PDB entry 7KZP | electron microscopy, 3.10 A resolution | chains S and W of the 14 polymer chains in the assembly

== Chain S ==
Protein: Fanconi anemia group A protein
Source organism: Homo sapiens
UniProt: O15360 (FANCA_HUMAN); residues 1-1455 here = UniProt positions 1-1455
Sequence (1477 residues; numbered 1 to 1477; the number before each row is that of its first residue):
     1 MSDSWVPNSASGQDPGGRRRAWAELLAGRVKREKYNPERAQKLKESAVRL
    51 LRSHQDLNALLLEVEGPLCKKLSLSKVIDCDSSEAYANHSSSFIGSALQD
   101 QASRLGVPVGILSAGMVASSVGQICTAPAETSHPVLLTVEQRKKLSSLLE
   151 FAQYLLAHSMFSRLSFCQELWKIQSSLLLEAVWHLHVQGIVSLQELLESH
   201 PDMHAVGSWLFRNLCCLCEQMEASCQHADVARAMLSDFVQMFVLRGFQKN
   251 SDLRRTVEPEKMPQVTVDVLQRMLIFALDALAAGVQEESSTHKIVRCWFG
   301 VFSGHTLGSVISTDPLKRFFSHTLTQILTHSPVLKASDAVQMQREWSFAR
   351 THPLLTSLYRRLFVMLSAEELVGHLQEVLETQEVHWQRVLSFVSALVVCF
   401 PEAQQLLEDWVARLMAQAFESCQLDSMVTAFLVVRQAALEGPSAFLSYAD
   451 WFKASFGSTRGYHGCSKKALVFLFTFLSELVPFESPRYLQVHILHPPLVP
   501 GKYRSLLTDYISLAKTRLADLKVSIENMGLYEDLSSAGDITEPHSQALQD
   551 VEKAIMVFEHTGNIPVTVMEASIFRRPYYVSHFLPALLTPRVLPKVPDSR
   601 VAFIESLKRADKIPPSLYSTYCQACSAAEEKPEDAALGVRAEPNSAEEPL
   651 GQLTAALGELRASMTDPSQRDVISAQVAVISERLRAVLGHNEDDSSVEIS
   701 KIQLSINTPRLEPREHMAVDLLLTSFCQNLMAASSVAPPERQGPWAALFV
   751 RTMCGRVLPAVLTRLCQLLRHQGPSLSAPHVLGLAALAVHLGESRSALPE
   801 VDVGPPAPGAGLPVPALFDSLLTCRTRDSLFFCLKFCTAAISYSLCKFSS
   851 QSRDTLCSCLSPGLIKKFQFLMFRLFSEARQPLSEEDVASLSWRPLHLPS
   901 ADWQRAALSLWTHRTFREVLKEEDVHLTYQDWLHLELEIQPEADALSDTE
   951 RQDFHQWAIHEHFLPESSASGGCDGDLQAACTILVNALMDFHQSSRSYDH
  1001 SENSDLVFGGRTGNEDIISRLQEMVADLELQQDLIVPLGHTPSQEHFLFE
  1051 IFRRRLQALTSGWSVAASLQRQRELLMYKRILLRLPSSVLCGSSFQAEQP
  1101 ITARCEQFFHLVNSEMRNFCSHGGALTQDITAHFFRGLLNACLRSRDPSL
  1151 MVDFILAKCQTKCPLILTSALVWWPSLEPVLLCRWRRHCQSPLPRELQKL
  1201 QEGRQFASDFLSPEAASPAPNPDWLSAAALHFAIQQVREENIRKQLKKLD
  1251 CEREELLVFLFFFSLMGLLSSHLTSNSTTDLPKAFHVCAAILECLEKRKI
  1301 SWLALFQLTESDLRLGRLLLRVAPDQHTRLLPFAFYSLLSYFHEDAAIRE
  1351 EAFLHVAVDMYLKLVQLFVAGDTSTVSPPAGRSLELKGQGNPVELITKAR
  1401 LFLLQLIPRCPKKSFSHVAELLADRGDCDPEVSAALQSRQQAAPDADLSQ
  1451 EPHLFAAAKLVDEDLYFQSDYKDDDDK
Not modelled in the structure: 1-18, 64-90, 126-138, 247-264, 440-445, 498-502, 525-541, 628-647, 691-708, 806-812, 883-896, 1034-1042, 1370-1390, 1444-1477
Sequence notes: expression tag (1456-1477)
UniProt features mapped onto this chain:
  - motif: R18 to K34 (Nuclear localization signal)
  - modified residue: S1449 (Phosphoserine)
  - natural variant: N8 (N8K: In FANCA), A181 (A181V: In FANCA), L210 (L210R: In FANCA), L244 (L244F: In FANCA), D252 (D252G: In FANCA), R435 (R435C: In FANCA), H492 (H492R: In FANCA), D598 (D598N: In FANCA), L660 (L660P: In FANCA), L817 (L817P: In FANCA), Y843 (Y843D: In FANCA), L845 (L845P: In FANCA), 20 further natural variant entries in UniProt
What the authors report for this chain:
  - disease-associated variants - R951W: abolished growth in response to mitomycin C (MMC) (citing earlier work)
  - disease-associated variants - R951W: abolished catalytic activity on FANCD2 ubiquitination (citing earlier work)
  - disease-associated variants - L845P, E936G, R1055L, R1055W: decreased growth in response to MMC (citing earlier work)

== Chain W ==
Protein: Fanconi anemia core complex-associated protein 20
Source organism: Homo sapiens
Sequence (39 residues; row label = number of the first residue in the row; note: 68 numbers in that range are skipped by the numbering (no residue carries them; nothing is unmodelled there); X marks 16 residues of unknown identity (built as UNK)):
     1 XXXXXXXXX
    73 EPTEVFTVGPKTFSWTPFPPDLW
   101 XXXXXXX

== Chain S / chain W interface ==
Residue-residue contacts - 31 pairs, chain S then chain W:
  G658(S) with F78(W)
  R661(S) with V77(W); F78(W); T79(W)
  M664(S) with V80(W)
  T665(S) with V80(W)
  L711(S) with L94(W), hydrophobic; W95(W)
  H716(S) with P92(W)
  D720(S) with F90(W)
  T724(S) with W87(W)
  Q728(S) with V77(W); W87(W), hydrogen bond
  M731(S) with F85(W), hydrophobic; S86(W)
  A732(S) with T79(W)
  S735(S) with F85(W)
  V736(S) with V80(W), hydrophobic; K83(W)
  R764(S) with F90(W); P92(W)
  Q767(S) with W95(W)
  L768(S) with F90(W), hydrophobic
  Q772(S) with P91(W), hydrogen bond (side chain-backbone); P92(W); W95(W)
  H780(S) with W87(W); T88(W), hydrogen bond (side chain-backbone); F90(W)
  E1002(S) with W95(W)
  N1003(S) with W95(W)
Other interface residues (no listed pair), chain S (36 interface residues in all): A662, P709, R710, C727, P759, T763, C766, R770, L776, P799, E800, V801, D802, V803, S1004, D1005

== In short ==
The interface between chain S and chain W involves 36 residues on one side and 14 on the other; the contacts
include 3 hydrogen bonds. Among the polar pairs are Q728(S)-W87(W), Q772(S)-P91(W) and H780(S)-T88(W). The
paper reports that L845P, E936G and R1055L of chain S, among others, reduce growth in response to MMC; R951W
of chain S abolishes growth in response to mitomycin C (MMC).
Chain S is Fanconi anemia group A protein and chain W is Fanconi anemia core complex-associated protein 20,
both from Homo sapiens; the structure, Structure of the human Fanconi anaemia Core complex, was determined by
electron microscopy (same publication as 7KZQ, 7KZR, 7KZS, 7KZT and 7KZV).
